PDB entry 3R9Z | X-ray diffraction, 1.75 A resolution | chain A

== Chain A ==
Name: Why2 protein
Organism: Solanum tuberosum
Notes: fragment: StWhy2
Reference sequence: D9J034 (D9J034_SOLTU); residues 48-216 here = UniProt positions 48-216
Sequence (178 residues; row label = number of the first residue in the row):
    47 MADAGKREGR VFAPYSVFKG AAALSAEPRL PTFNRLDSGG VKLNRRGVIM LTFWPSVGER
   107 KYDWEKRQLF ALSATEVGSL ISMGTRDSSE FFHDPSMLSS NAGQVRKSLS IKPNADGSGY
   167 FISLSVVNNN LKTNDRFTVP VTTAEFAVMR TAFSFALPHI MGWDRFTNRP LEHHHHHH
Disordered / not traced: 47-52, 142-149, 215-224
Sequence notes: initiating methionine (47); engineered mutation Ala-67 (Lys in D9J034); expression tag (217-224)
What the authors report for this chain:
  - conformationally variable residues (order/disorder transition): Ser-142 to Gly-149
  - mutagenesis - K67A: decreased binding to M13mp18

== In short ==
The paper reports that K67A reduces binding to M13mp18; conformational variability at Ser-142.
Chain A is Why2 protein (Solanum tuberosum); the structure, Crystal Structure of StWhy2 K67A (form II), was
determined by X-ray diffraction, deposited together with 3R9Y and 3RA0.
